PDB entry 3T19 | X-ray diffraction, 2.60 A resolution | chains A and B

== Chain A (and B) ==
Name: Reverse Transcriptase
Source organism: HIV-1 M:B_HXB2R
Notes: EC 2.7.7.49, 2.7.7.7, 3.1.26.13; chain B of this document is another copy of the same molecule, construct and numbering; everything in this record applies to it too
UniProt: P04585 (POL_HV1H2); residues 1-560 here correspond to UniProt positions 588-1147 (UniProt number = residue number + 587)
Chain sequence (563 residues; row label = number of the first residue in the row; numbers below 1 keep their minus sign (Met-2 is residue -2)):
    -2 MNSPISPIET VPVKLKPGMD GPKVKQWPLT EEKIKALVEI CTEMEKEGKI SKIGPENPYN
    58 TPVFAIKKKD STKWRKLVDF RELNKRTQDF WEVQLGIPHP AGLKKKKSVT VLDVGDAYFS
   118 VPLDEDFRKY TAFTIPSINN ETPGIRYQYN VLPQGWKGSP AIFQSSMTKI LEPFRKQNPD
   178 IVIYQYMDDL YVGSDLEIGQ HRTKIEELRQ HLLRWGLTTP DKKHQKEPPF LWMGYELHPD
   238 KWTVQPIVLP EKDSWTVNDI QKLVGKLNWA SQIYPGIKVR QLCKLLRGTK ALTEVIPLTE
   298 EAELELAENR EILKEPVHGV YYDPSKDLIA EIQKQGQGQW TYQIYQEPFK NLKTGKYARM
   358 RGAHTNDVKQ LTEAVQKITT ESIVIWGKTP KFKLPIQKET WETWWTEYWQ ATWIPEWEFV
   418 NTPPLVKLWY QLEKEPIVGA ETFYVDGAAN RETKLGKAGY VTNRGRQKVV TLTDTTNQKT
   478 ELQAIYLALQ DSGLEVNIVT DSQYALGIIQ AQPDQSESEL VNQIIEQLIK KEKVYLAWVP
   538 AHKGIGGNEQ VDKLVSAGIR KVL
Disordered / not traced: -2 to -1, 65-68, 558-560 (chain B: -2 to 5, 65-68, 216-230, 357-360, 429-560)
Construct notes: expression tag (-2 to 0)
Small-molecule neighbours: 5MA (1-(2,5-dichloro-3-{[5-chloro-1-(2H-pyrazolo[3,4-b]pyridin-3-ylmethyl)-1H-benzotriazol-4-yl]oxy}phenyl)methanamine): Pro95, Leu100, Lys101, Lys102, Lys103, Val106, Val108, Val179, Tyr181, Tyr188, Val189, Gly190, Pro225, Phe227, Trp229, Leu234, His235, Pro236, Tyr318
Swiss-Prot annotation at these positions:
  - region: Phe227 to His235 (RT 'primer grip')
  - motif: Trp398 to Trp414 (Tryptophan repeat motif)
  - binding site (Mg(2+)): Asp110, Asp185, Asp186, Asp443, Glu478, Asp498, Asp549
  - site: Trp401 (Essential for RT p66/p51 heterodimerization), Trp414 (Essential for RT p66/p51 heterodimerization), Phe440, Tyr441 (Cleavage), Leu560 (Cleavage)

== Interface between chain A and chain B ==
Contacting residue pairs - 119 pairs, chain A then chain B:
  Val8(A) with Pro52(B); Glu53(B)
  Pro9(A) with Glu53(B)
  Gln85(A) with Glu53(B), hydrogen bond (side chain-backbone)
  Asp86(A) with Lys20(B), salt bridge; Pro55(B)
  Phe87(A) with Pro52(B); Pro55(B)
  Trp88(A) with Pro52(B), hydrogen bond (backbone-backbone); Asn54(B); Pro55(B); Asn57(B); Arg143(B)
  Gln91(A) with Asn137(B), hydrogen bond; Thr139(B), hydrogen bond (side chain-backbone); Pro140(B)
  Leu92(A) with Lys22(B); Gln23(B)
  Gly93(A) with Asn137(B)
  Ile94(A) with Asn137(B)
  Pro95(A) with Asn136(B); Asn137(B)
  His96(A) with Asn136(B), hydrogen bond (backbone-side chain)
  Gly99(A) with Asn136(B)
  Leu100(A) with Asn136(B)
  Ala158(A) with Pro52(B), hydrophobic
  Gln161(A) with Pro140(B)
  Ser162(A) with Pro52(B)
  Thr165(A) with Pro140(B)
  Glu169(A) with Lys49(B), salt bridge
  Arg172(A) with Thr139(B), hydrogen bond
  Val179(A) with Glu138(B)
  Ile180(A) with Glu138(B)
  Tyr181(A) with Asn136(B); Glu138(B)
  Gln182(A) with Glu138(B), hydrogen bond (backbone-backbone); Pro140(B)
  Arg358(A) with Gln394(B); Glu396(B), salt bridge
  Glu370(A) with Gln394(B)
  Gln373(A) with Thr397(B); Trp401(B), hydrogen bond
  Thr376(A) with Thr400(B); Trp401(B)
  Thr377(A) with Thr400(B)
  Ile380(A) with Pro25(B), hydrophobic; Leu26(B); Thr27(B); Thr400(B)
  Val381(A) with Pro25(B), hydrophobic; Ile135(B); Asn136(B), hydrogen bond (backbone-backbone)
  Ile382(A) with Ile135(B); Asn136(B)
  Trp383(A) with Ile135(B)
  Gly384(A) with Thr27(B); Glu28(B), hydrogen bond (backbone-backbone); Ile135(B)
  Trp402(A) with Lys331(B), hydrogen bond (backbone-side chain); Asp364(B)
  Tyr405(A) with Lys331(B), hydrogen bond (backbone-side chain)
  Trp406(A) with Lys331(B); Pro392(B), hydrophobic; Val417(B); Asn418(B); Thr419(B)
  Gln407(A) with Lys331(B), hydrogen bond (backbone-side chain); Pro392(B); Ile393(B); Asn418(B)
  Ala408(A) with Trp337(B), hydrophobic; Asp364(B); Leu368(B), hydrophobic; Pro392(B), hydrogen bond (backbone-backbone); Ile393(B)
  Thr409(A) with Asp364(B), hydrogen bond (backbone-side chain)
  Trp410(A) with Asn363(B); Val365(B), hydrophobic; Trp401(B); Tyr405(B)
  Pro412(A) with Trp401(B), hydrophobic
  Pro433(A) with Asn255(B); Leu289(B), hydrophobic; Thr290(B)
  Ile434(A) with Thr290(B)
  Val435(A) with Thr290(B)
  Thr439(A) with Ala288(B); Leu289(B), hydrogen bond (side chain-backbone)
  Tyr441(A) with Val254(B); Gln258(B), hydrogen bond; Lys287(B), hydrogen bond (side chain-backbone)
  Val458(A) with Thr286(B)
  Thr459(A) with Thr286(B), hydrogen bond (backbone-side chain)
  Asn460(A) with Thr286(B), hydrogen bond (backbone-side chain); Lys287(B); Ala288(B)
  Asn494(A) with Leu289(B)
  Val496(A) with Leu289(B), hydrophobic
  Gln500(A) with Pro420(B); Pro421(B); Leu422(B)
  Leu503(A) with Leu422(B), hydrophobic
  Gln507(A) with Pro421(B)
  Tyr532(A) with Asn255(B), hydrogen bond; Leu289(B), hydrophobic
  Trp535(A) with Leu422(B); Trp426(B), hydrophobic
  Val536(A) with Gln258(B)
  Pro537(A) with Gly262(B); Asn265(B)
  Lys540(A) with Asn265(B); Cys280(B)
  Ile542(A) with Val261(B), hydrophobic
  Gly543(A) with Leu283(B), hydrogen bond (backbone-backbone); Gly285(B)
  Gly544(A) with Gly285(B), hydrogen bond (backbone-backbone); Thr286(B)
  Gln547(A) with Gly285(B); Thr286(B)
Interface residues without a listed pair, chain A (70 interface residues in all): Ile159, Thr369, Thr386, Gly504, Ala534, Gly541
Interface residues without a listed pair, chain B (60 interface residues in all): Val21, Tyr56, Thr131, Arg284, Lys424

== Overview ==
The interface between chain A and chain B involves 70 residues on one side and 60 on the other, with 23
hydrogen bonds and 3 salt bridges. Among the polar pairs are Asp86(A)-Lys20(B), Glu169(A)-Lys49(B) and
Arg358(A)-Glu396(B). Ligands of chain A: compound 5MA.
Chain A and chain B are both Reverse Transcriptase (HIV-1 M:B_HXB2R); the structure, Crystal structure of
HIV-1 reverse transcriptase (wild type) in complex with inhibitor M05, was determined by X-ray diffraction
together with 3T1A from the same study.
